6HZ4 - chains A and M of the 8 polymer chains in the assembly; structure by electron microscopy, 3.60 A resolution.

# Chain A
Name: 5-methylcytosine-specific restriction enzyme B
Source organism: Escherichia coli (strain K12)
Notes: EC 3.1.21.-; fragment: GTP binding domain
Reference sequence: P15005 (MCRB_ECOLI), isoform P15005-2; residues 162-459 here correspond to UniProt positions 1-298 (UniProt number = residue number - 161)
Chain sequence (307 residues; numbered 162 to 468; the number before each row is that of its first residue):
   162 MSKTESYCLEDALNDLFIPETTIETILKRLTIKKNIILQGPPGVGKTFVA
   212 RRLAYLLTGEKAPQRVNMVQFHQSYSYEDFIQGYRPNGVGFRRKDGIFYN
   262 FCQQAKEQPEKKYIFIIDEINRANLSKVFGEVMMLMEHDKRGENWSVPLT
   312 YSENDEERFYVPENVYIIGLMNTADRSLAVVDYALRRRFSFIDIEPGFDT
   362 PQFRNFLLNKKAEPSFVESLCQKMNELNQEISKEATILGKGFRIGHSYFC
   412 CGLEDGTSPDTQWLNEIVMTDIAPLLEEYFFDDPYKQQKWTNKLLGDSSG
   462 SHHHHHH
Disordered / not traced: 162-167, 458-468
Construct notes: expression tag (460-468)
Bound ions: Mg2+: T208, D279 (together with GMP-PNP)
Ligand contacts: GMP-PNP (GNP; phosphoaminophosphonic acid-guanylate ester): D176, L177, F178, P202, P203, G204, V205, G206, K207, T208, F209, E280, N333, F367, H407, S408, C411, C412
From the paper describing this entry:
  - mutagenesis - R348A: decreased catalytic activity
  - conformationally variable residues (loop rearrangement): L339, V341
  - binding site for GMP-PNP: D176, F178, E280, N333, R348, R349
  - specificity-determining residues: D176
  - Mg2+ coordination: D279
  - catalytic residues: E280, N333, R349
  - mutagenesis - R283A: abolished catalytic activity on GTP (citing earlier work)
  - contacts within the chain: E280-R283, N282-D336

# Chain M
Name: Protein McrC
Source organism: Escherichia coli (strain K12)
Notes: fragment: Nuclease domain
Reference sequence: P15006 (MCRC_ECOLI); residues 1-348 here = UniProt positions 1-348
Chain sequence (348 residues; each row starts with the number of its first residue):
     1 MEQPVIPVRNIYYMLTYAWGYLQEIKQANLEAIPGNNLLDILGYVLNKGV
    51 LQLSRRGLELDYNPNTEIIPGIKGRIEFAKTIRGFHLNHGKTVSTFDMLN
   101 EDTLANRIIKSTLAILIKHEKLNSTIRDEARSLYRKLPGISTLHLTPQHF
   151 SYLNGGKNTRYYKFVISVCKFIVNNSIPGQNKGHYRFYDFERNEKEMSLL
   201 YQKFLYEFCRRELTSANTTRSYLKWDASSISDQSLNLLPRMETDITIRSS
   251 EKILIVDAKYYKSIFSRRMGTEKFHSQNLYQLMNYLWSLKPENGENIGGL
   301 LIYPHVDTAVKHRYKINGFDIGLCTVNLGQEWPCIHQELLDIFDEYLK
Disordered / not traced: 1-2, 22-27, 268-271
From the paper describing this entry:
  - catalytic residues: D244, D257, K259 (proposed by the authors, not directly observed)

# Interface between chain A and chain M
Pairs across the interface (19):
  S235(A) - R83(M)
  S237(A) - R83(M)  hydrogen bond
  E239(A) - R83(M)  salt bridge
  D240(A) - R83(M)
  P247(A) - I82(M)  hydrophobic
  F252(A) - F85(M)  hydrophobic
  E387(A) - R240(M)  salt bridge
  T397(A) - S151(M)  hydrogen bond (backbone-side chain)
  I398(A) - S151(M)
  I398(A) - N154(M)
  F442(A) - N154(M)
  F442(A) - G155(M)
  Y446(A) - R220(M)
  Y446(A) - S221(M)
  Y446(A) - Y222(M)  hydrogen bond (side chain-backbone)
  Y446(A) - E242(M)
  K450(A) - Y222(M)
  K450(A) - E242(M)
  K454(A) - R240(M)
Other interface residues (no listed pair), chain A (17 interface residues in all): Y245, Y312, R337, D444
Other interface residues (no listed pair), chain M (15 interface residues in all): P147, Q148, Y152, N236
Interface features reported in the paper:
  - interface residues, chain A: N333(A)

# Summary
17 residues of chain A face 15 of chain M across their interface, with 3 hydrogen bonds and 2 salt bridges.
Among the polar pairs are E239(A)-R83(M), E387(A)-R240(M) and S237(A)-R83(M). Ligands of chain A: GMP-PNP.
From the paper: catalytic residues E280(A), N333(A) and D244(M) among others; R348A of chain A reduces
catalytic activity.
Chain A is 5-methylcytosine-specific restriction enzyme B and chain M is Protein McrC, both from Escherichia
coli (strain K12); the structure, Structure of McrBC without DNA binding domains (one half of the full
complex), was determined by electron microscopy (same publication as 6HZ5, 6HZ6, 6HZ7, 6HZ8 and 6HZ9).
